2ZQP - chains Y and E; structure by X-ray diffraction, 6.00 A resolution (low resolution: residue-level contacts below are approximate; hydrogen-bond / salt-bridge calls are withheld).

[Chain Y]
Molecule: Preprotein translocase SecY subunit
Source organism: Thermus thermophilus
UniProtKB: Q8KZP3 (Q8KZP3_THETH); residue numbers follow UniProt; this construct covers 1-434
Sequence (434 residues; numbered 1 to 434; the number before each row is that of its first residue):
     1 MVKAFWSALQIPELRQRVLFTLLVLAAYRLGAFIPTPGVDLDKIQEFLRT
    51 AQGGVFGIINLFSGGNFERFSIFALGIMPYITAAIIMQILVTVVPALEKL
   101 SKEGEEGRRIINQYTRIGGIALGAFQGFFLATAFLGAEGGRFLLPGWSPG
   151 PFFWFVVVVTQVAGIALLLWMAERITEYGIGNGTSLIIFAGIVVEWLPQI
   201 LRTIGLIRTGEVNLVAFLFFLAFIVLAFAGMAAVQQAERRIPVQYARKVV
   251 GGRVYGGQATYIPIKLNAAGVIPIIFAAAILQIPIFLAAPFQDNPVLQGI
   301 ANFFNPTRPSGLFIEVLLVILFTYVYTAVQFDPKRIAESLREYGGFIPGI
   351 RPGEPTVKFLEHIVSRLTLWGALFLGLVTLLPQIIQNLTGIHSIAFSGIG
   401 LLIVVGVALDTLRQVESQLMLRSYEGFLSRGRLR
Unresolved in the structure: 248-254, 423-434
Construct notes: engineered mutation V2 (Leu in Q8KZP3), G252 (Arg in Q8KZP3)

[Chain E]
Molecule: Preprotein translocase SecE subunit
Source organism: Thermus thermophilus
UniProtKB: Q8KZP4 (Q8KZP4_THETH); residues 1-60 here = UniProt positions 1-60
Sequence (60 residues; row label = number of the first residue in the row):
     1 MFARLIRYFQEARAELARVTWPTREQVVEGTQAILLFTLAFMVILGLYDT
    51 VFRFLIGLLR
Unresolved in the structure: 1-11, 58-60

[Interface between chain Y and chain E]
Residue-residue contacts (67):
  M1(Y) with E29(E); G30(E); A33(E)
  V2(Y) with E29(E); Q32(E); A33(E)
  K3(Y) with E29(E)
  W6(Y) with L36(E)
  L22(Y) with I44(E); Y48(E)
  L25(Y) with F41(E); I44(E); Y48(E)
  A26(Y) with Y48(E); F52(E)
  R29(Y) with L45(E); Y48(E); D49(E); F52(E)
  L30(Y) with F52(E)
  F33(Y) with D49(E)
  L186(Y) with F41(E)
  F189(Y) with F41(E)
  A190(Y) with F41(E); L45(E)
  V193(Y) with M42(E); L45(E)
  V194(Y) with L45(E)
  W196(Y) with M42(E)
  L197(Y) with M42(E)
  F228(Y) with T31(E); I34(E); L35(E); T38(E)
  A229(Y) with V27(E); T31(E)
  A232(Y) with I34(E)
  A233(Y) with W21(E)
  Q236(Y) with W21(E); T23(E)
  A237(Y) with W21(E)
  E238(Y) with V19(E); T20(E); W21(E); P22(E)
  R239(Y) with E15(E); A17(E); R18(E); V19(E)
  R240(Y) with R18(E); V19(E); T20(E); P22(E)
  P242(Y) with R18(E)
  S365(Y) with A12(E)
  R366(Y) with R13(E); A14(E)
  W370(Y) with A14(E)
  V404(Y) with T38(E)
  V405(Y) with I34(E)
  V407(Y) with F37(E)
  A408(Y) with I34(E); F37(E); T38(E)
  T411(Y) with F37(E)
  L412(Y) with A33(E); F37(E)
Interface residues without a listed pair, chain Y (45 interface residues in all): A4, F5, Y28, V225, V234, H362, L367, L369, L409

[In short]
45 residues of chain Y face 29 of chain E across their interface.
Chain Y is Preprotein translocase SecY subunit and chain E is Preprotein translocase SecE subunit, both from
Thermus thermophilus; the structure, Crystal Structure of SecYE translocon from Thermus thermophilus, was
determined by X-ray diffraction.
